PDB entry 5IRX | electron microscopy, 2.95 A resolution | chains A and C of the 6 polymer chains in the assembly

Chain A (and C):
Name: Transient receptor potential cation channel subfamily V member 1
Organism: Rattus norvegicus
Notes: chain C of this document is another copy of the same molecule, construct and numbering; everything in this record applies to it too
UniProtKB: O35433 (TRPV1_RAT); numbering as in UniProt; present here: 110-603, 627-764
Sequence (636 residues; each row starts with the number of its first residue; note: 23 numbers in that range are skipped by the numbering (no residue carries them; nothing is unmodelled there)):
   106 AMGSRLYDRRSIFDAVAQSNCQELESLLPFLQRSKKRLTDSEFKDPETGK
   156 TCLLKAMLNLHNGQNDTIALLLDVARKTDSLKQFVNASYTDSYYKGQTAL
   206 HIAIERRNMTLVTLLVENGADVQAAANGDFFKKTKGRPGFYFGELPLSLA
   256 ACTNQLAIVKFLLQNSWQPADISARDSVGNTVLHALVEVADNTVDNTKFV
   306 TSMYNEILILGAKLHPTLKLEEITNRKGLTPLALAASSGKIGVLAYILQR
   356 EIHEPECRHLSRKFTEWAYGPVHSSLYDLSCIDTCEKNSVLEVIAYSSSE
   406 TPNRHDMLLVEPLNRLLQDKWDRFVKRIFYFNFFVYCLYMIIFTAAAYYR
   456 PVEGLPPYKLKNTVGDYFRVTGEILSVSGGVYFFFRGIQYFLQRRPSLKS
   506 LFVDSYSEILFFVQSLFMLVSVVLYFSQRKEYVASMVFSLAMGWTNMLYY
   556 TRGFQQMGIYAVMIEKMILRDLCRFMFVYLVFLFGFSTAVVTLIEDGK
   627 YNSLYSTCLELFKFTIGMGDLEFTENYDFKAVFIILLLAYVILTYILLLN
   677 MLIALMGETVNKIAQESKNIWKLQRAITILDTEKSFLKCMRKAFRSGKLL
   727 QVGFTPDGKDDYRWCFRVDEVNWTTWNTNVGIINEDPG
Not modelled in the structure: 106-334, 752-764
Construct notes: expression tag (106-109)
Ligand contacts:
  - resiniferatoxin (6EU), molecule 1: F507, Y511, S512, I514, L515, F516, V518, F543, A546, M547, T550, N551, L553, Y554, R557, A566, I569, I573, L577
  - resiniferatoxin (6EU), molecule 2: F587, F591, A665, I668, L669
  - 6O8 ((4R,7S)-4-hydroxy-N,N,N-trimethyl-4,9-dioxo-7-[(pentanoyloxy)methyl]-3,5,8-trioxa-4lambda~5~-phosphatetradecan-1-aminium): N437, V440, Y441, Y444, G484, Y487, F488, R491, S512, E513, F516, Y554, Y555
  - 6OE ((2S)-3-{[(S)-(2-aminoethoxy)(hydroxy)phosphoryl]oxy}-2-(hexanoyloxy)propyl hexanoate), molecule 1: V528, L529, S532, R534
  - 6OE, molecule 2: L585, S629, L630, Y631, C634
UniProt features mapped onto this chain:
  - binding site (ATP): R115, K155, K160, N164, Y199 to Q202, E210, R211
  - binding site (resiniferatoxin): Y511, S512, T550, R557
  - modified residue: S116 (Phosphoserine), T144 (Phosphothreonine), T370 (Phosphothreonine), S502 (Phosphoserine), T704 (Phosphothreonine)
  - region: E684 to F712 (AD)
  - motif: G643 to D646 (Selectivity filter)
  - binding site (Na(+)): G643
  - binding site (Ca(2+)): D646
What the authors report for this chain:
  - binding site for 6OE: Y453, R534, S629
  - binding site for resiniferatoxin: Y511, S512, L515, V518, M547, T550, R557, I573, L669
  - conformationally variable residues (side-chain flip): Y511
  - contacts within the chain: R557-E570

Chain A / chain C interface:
Pairs across the interface (60):
  R579(A) with Y565(C)
  F580(A) with Y565(C), hydrophobic
  V583(A) with L553(C), hydrophobic; Y565(C), hydrophobic
  V586(A) with W549(C); M552(C), hydrophobic
  F587(A) with T550(C); L553(C), hydrophobic; I569(C), hydrophobic
  F589(A) with W549(C), hydrophobic
  G590(A) with A546(C); W549(C)
  F591(A) with A546(C), hydrophobic
  T593(A) with L545(C); W549(C)
  A594(A) with V542(C); L545(C); A546(C), hydrophobic
  V596(A) with Y453(C), hydrophobic
  T597(A) with A452(C); Y453(C); R455(C), hydrogen bond (backbone-side chain); V538(C); V542(C)
  L598(A) with R455(C), hydrogen bond (backbone-side chain); V542(C), hydrophobic
  G643(A) with M644(C)
  G645(A) with M644(C)
  L647(A) with K639(C), hydrogen bond (backbone-side chain); M644(C), hydrophobic
  F655(A) with K535(C); E536(C); V538(C), hydrophobic; A539(C), hydrophobic
  V658(A) with A539(C), hydrophobic; F543(C), hydrophobic
  I660(A) with Y631(C)
  I661(A) with F543(C), hydrophobic
  L662(A) with V542(C), hydrophobic; F543(C), hydrophobic
  L664(A) with L635(C), hydrophobic
  V667(A) with I642(C), hydrophobic; M644(C), hydrophobic
  I668(A) with F638(C), hydrophobic
  Y671(A) with I642(C), hydrogen bond (side chain-backbone)
  I672(A) with I642(C), hydrophobic; L675(C), hydrophobic; M682(C), hydrophobic
  L673(A) with M572(C); I573(C), hydrophobic; M682(C), hydrophobic
  L674(A) with I569(C), hydrophobic
  N676(A) with I679(C)
  M677(A) with Y565(C), hydrophobic; M568(C), hydrophobic
  A680(A) with V686(C), hydrophobic; N687(C)
  L681(A) with Y565(C), hydrophobic; V686(C), hydrophobic
  E684(A) with N687(C)
Interface residues without a listed pair, chain A (39 interface residues in all): D576, F582, N628, L630, F640, L669
Interface residues without a listed pair, chain C (36 interface residues in all): Q561, M562, L577, L678, G683

In short:
39 residues of chain A face 36 of chain C across their interface, with 4 hydrogen bonds. Polar pairs include
T597(A)-R455(C), L598(A)-R455(C) and L647(A)-K639(C). The paper reports a binding site for resiniferatoxin at
Y511(A), S512(A) and L515(A) among others; a binding site for 6OE at Y453(A), R534(A) and S629(A).
Chain A and chain C are both Transient receptor potential cation channel subfamily V member 1 (Rattus
norvegicus); the structure, Structure of TRPV1 in complex with DkTx and RTX, was determined by electron
microscopy (same publication as 5IRZ and 5IS0).
